6U5F - chains h and t of the 54 polymer chains in the assembly; structure by electron microscopy, 3.80 A resolution.

[Chain h (and t)]
Protein: Sheath PA0622
Source organism: Pseudomonas aeruginosa (strain ATCC 15692 / DSM 22644 / CIP 104116 / JCM 14847 / LMG 12228 / 1C / PRS 101 / PAO1)
Notes: chain t of this document is another copy of the same molecule, construct and numbering; everything in this record applies to it too
UniProtKB: G3XD39 (G3XD39_PSEAE); numbering as in UniProt (aligned over 1-386)
Sequence (386 residues; each row starts with the number of its first residue):
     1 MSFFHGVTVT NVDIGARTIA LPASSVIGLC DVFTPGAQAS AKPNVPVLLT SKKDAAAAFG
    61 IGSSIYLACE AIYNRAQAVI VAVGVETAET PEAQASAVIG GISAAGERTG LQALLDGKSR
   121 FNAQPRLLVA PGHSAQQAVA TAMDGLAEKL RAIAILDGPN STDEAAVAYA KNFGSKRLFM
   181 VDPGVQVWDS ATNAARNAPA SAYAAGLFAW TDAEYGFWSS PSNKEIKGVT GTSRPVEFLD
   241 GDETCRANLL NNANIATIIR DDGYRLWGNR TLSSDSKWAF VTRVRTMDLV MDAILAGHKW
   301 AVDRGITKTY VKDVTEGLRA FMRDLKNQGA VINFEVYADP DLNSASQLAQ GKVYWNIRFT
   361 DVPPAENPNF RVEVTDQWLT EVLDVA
Not modelled in the structure: 1

[How chain h and chain t interact]
Contacting residue pairs (94; chain h residue first):
  Thr162(h) - Ala105(t)
  Thr162(h) - Gly106(t)
  Ser220(h) - Asp303(t)  hydrogen bond
  Ser220(h) - Arg304(t)
  Ser222(h) - Asp303(t)
  Asn223(h) - Lys299(t)  hydrogen bond (side chain-backbone)
  Asn223(h) - Trp300(t)
  Asn223(h) - Val302(t)
  Pro235(h) - Asp116(t)
  Pro235(h) - Ser119(t)
  Pro235(h) - Arg120(t)
  Val236(h) - Ser119(t)  hydrogen bond (backbone-side chain)
  Glu237(h) - Arg108(t)  salt bridge
  Glu237(h) - Leu115(t)
  Glu237(h) - Asp116(t)
  Glu237(h) - Ser119(t)
  Leu239(h) - Leu115(t)  hydrophobic
  Leu239(h) - Gln124(t)
  Leu239(h) - Lys149(t)
  Leu239(h) - Leu150(t)  hydrophobic
  Asp240(h) - Lys149(t)
  Asp240(h) - Arg151(t)
  Asp242(h) - Lys149(t)
  Thr244(h) - Lys149(t)
  Arg246(h) - Arg108(t)
  Ile259(h) - Ser119(t)
  Arg260(h) - Lys118(t)
  Arg260(h) - Ser119(t)
  Arg260(h) - Lys299(t)
  Asp261(h) - Ser119(t)
  Asp261(h) - Arg120(t)
  Asp261(h) - Phe121(t)  hydrogen bond (side chain-backbone)
  Asp261(h) - Asn122(t)  hydrogen bond (side chain-backbone)
  Asp262(h) - Arg120(t)
  Arg265(h) - Lys299(t)
  Asn269(h) - Asp303(t)
  Phe280(h) - Ala349(t)
  Pro363(h) - Arg304(t)
  Pro363(h) - Gly305(t)
  Pro363(h) - Ile306(t)  hydrogen bond (backbone-backbone)
  Pro363(h) - Leu348(t)
  Pro364(h) - Asp303(t)
  Pro364(h) - Arg304(t)
  Pro364(h) - Gly351(t)
  Ala365(h) - Ala301(t)
  Ala365(h) - Val302(t)
  Ala365(h) - Asp303(t)  hydrogen bond (backbone-side chain)
  Ala365(h) - Arg304(t)  hydrogen bond (backbone-backbone)
  Ala365(h) - Tyr310(t)
  Glu366(h) - Asp303(t)
  Glu366(h) - Gly351(t)
  Glu366(h) - Lys352(t)
  Asn367(h) - Lys352(t)
  Asn367(h) - Val353(t)
  Pro368(h) - Ala301(t)
  Pro368(h) - Tyr310(t)
  Pro368(h) - Val353(t)
  Pro368(h) - Trp355(t)  hydrophobic
  Asn369(h) - Lys352(t)
  Asn369(h) - Val353(t)  hydrogen bond (backbone-backbone)
  Asn369(h) - Tyr354(t)
  Asn369(h) - Trp355(t)  hydrogen bond (backbone-backbone)
  Phe370(h) - Met291(t)  hydrophobic
  Phe370(h) - Ile294(t)  hydrophobic
  Phe370(h) - Leu295(t)  hydrophobic
  Phe370(h) - Leu318(t)  hydrophobic
  Phe370(h) - Trp355(t)  hydrophobic
  Arg371(h) - Asp339(t)
  Arg371(h) - Leu342(t)
  Arg371(h) - Trp355(t)  hydrogen bond (backbone-backbone)
  Arg371(h) - Asn356(t)
  Arg371(h) - Ile357(t)  hydrogen bond (backbone-backbone)
  Val372(h) - Met287(t)  hydrophobic
  Val372(h) - Ile357(t)
  Val372(h) - Phe359(t)  hydrophobic
  Glu373(h) - Ile357(t)  hydrogen bond (backbone-backbone)
  Glu373(h) - Arg358(t)
  Glu373(h) - Phe359(t)
  Val374(h) - Arg283(t)
  Val374(h) - Phe359(t)
  Val374(h) - Asp361(t)
  Thr375(h) - Arg283(t)
  Thr375(h) - Arg358(t)
  Thr375(h) - Phe359(t)  hydrogen bond (backbone-backbone)
  Thr375(h) - Thr360(t)  hydrogen bond (backbone-side chain)
  Asp376(h) - Arg283(t)  salt bridge
  Gln377(h) - Arg358(t)
  Trp378(h) - Ile332(t)
  Trp378(h) - Asn333(t)
  Trp378(h) - Glu335(t)
  Trp378(h) - Arg358(t)
  Trp378(h) - Thr360(t)
  Leu379(h) - Pro363(t)  hydrophobic
  Val382(h) - Ile332(t)  hydrophobic
Also at the interface, not in a pair above, chain h (41 interface residues in all): Glu164, Gly241, Tyr264, Val362
Also at the interface, not in a pair above, chain t (52 interface residues in all): Ile102, Trp278, Phe334, Gln350

[In short]
Chain h and chain t form an interface of 41 and 52 residues respectively, with 15 hydrogen bonds and 2 salt
bridges. Polar pairs include Glu237(h)-Arg108(t), Asp376(h)-Arg283(t) and Ser220(h)-Asp303(t).
Chain h and chain t are both Sheath PA0622 (Pseudomonas aeruginosa (strain ATCC 15692 / DSM 22644 / CIP 104116
/ JCM 14847 / LMG 12228 / 1C / PRS 101 / PAO1)); the structure, CryoEM Structure of Pyocin R2 - precontracted
- collar, was determined by electron microscopy (same publication as 6PYT, 6U5B, 6U5J and 6U5K).
